9CXD - chains B and C of the 7 polymer chains in the assembly; structure by electron microscopy, 3.36 A resolution.

== Chain B ==
Molecule: Gamma-aminobutyric acid receptor subunit alpha-1
Organism: Homo sapiens
UniProt: P14867 (GBRA1_HUMAN); residues 1-429 here correspond to UniProt positions 28-456 (UniProt number = residue number + 27)
Chain sequence (429 residues; numbered 1 to 429; the number before each row is that of its first residue):
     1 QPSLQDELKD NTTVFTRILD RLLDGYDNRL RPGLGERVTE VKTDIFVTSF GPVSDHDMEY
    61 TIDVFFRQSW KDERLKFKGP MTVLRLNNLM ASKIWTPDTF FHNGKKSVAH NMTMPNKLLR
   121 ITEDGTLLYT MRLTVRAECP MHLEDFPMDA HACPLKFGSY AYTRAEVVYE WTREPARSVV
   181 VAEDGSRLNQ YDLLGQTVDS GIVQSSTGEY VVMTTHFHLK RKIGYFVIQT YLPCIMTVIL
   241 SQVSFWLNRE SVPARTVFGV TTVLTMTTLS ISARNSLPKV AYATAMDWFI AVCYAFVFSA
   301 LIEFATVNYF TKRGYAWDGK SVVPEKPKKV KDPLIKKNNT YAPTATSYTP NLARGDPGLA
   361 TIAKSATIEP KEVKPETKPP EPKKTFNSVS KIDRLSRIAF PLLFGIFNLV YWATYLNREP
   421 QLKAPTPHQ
Unresolved in the structure: 1-9, 319-384, 419-429
Cystine bridges: Cys139-Cys153
Covalent attachments: N-acetylglucosamine (NAG) linked to Asn111
Small-molecule neighbours:
  - gamma-amino-butanoic acid (ABU): Phe65, Arg67, Leu118, Thr130
  - PIO ([(2R)-2-octanoyloxy-3-[oxidanyl-[(1R,2R,3S,4R,5R,6S)-2,3,6-tris(oxidanyl)-4,5-diphosphonooxy-cyclohexyl]oxy-phosphoryl]oxy-propyl] octanoate): Arg249, Glu303, Thr306, Phe310, Lys312, Arg313, Phe386, Asn387, Ser388, Val389, Ser390, Lys391, Ile392, Leu395

== Chain C ==
Molecule: Gamma-aminobutyric acid receptor subunit beta-1
Organism: Homo sapiens
UniProt: P18505 (GBRB1_HUMAN); residues 1-449 here correspond to UniProt positions 26-474 (UniProt number = residue number + 25)
Chain sequence (449 residues; row label = number of the first residue in the row):
     1 HSTNEPSNMS YVKETVDRLL KGYDIRLRPD FGGPPVDVGM RIDVASIDMV SEVNMDYTLT
    61 MYFQQSWKDK RLSYSGIPLN LTLDNRVADQ LWVPDTYFLN DKKSFVHGVT VKNRMIRLHP
   121 DGTVLYGLRI TTTAACMMDL RRYPLDEQNC TLEIESYGYT TDDIEFYWNG GEGAVTGVNK
   181 IELPQFSIVD YKMVSKKVEF TTGAYPRLSL SFRLKRNIGY FILQTYMPST LITILSWVSF
   241 WINYDASAAR VALGITTVLT MTTISTHLRE TLPKIPYVKA IDIYLMGCFV FVFLALLEYA
   301 FVNYIFFGKG PQKKGASKQD QSANEKNKLE MNKVQVDAHG NILLSTLEIR NETSGSEVLT
   361 SVSDPKATMY SYDSASIQYR KPLSSREAYG RALDRHGVPS KGRIRRRASQ LKVKIPDLTD
   421 VNSIDKWSRM FFPITFSLFN VVYWLYYVH
Unresolved in the structure: 1-7, 307-421, 448-449
Cystine bridges: Cys136-Cys150
Covalent attachments: N-acetylglucosamine (NAG) linked to Asn149

== How chain B and chain C interact ==
Pairs across the interface - 82 pairs, chain B then chain C:
  Asp27(B) - Lys13(C)
  Asn28(B) - Asp84(C)
  Asn28(B) - Arg86(C)
  Arg29(B) - Val16(C)
  Arg29(B) - Asp17(C)  salt bridge
  Arg29(B) - Leu20(C)
  Arg29(B) - Asp84(C)
  Arg29(B) - Val87(C)
  Arg29(B) - Gln90(C)
  Leu30(B) - Val12(C)  hydrophobic
  Leu30(B) - Leu83(C)  hydrophobic
  Gly33(B) - Met9(C)
  Leu34(B) - Met9(C)
  Leu34(B) - Val12(C)  hydrophobic
  Glu36(B) - Asn8(C)
  Glu36(B) - Met9(C)
  Asp57(B) - Met49(C)
  Ser92(B) - Arg86(C)  hydrogen bond (backbone-side chain)
  Ile94(B) - Arg86(C)  hydrogen bond (backbone-side chain)
  Thr96(B) - Arg86(C)
  Pro97(B) - Val111(C)
  Asp98(B) - Val111(C)
  Thr99(B) - Val109(C)
  Thr99(B) - Thr110(C)  hydrogen bond (backbone-backbone)
  Phe100(B) - Tyr62(C)
  Phe100(B) - Val109(C)
  Phe100(B) - Asn113(C)
  Phe100(B) - Arg129(C)
  Phe101(B) - Val109(C)  hydrophobic
  Phe101(B) - Arg129(C)  hydrogen bond (backbone-side chain)
  His102(B) - Arg129(C)
  Gly104(B) - Arg129(C)  hydrogen bond (backbone-side chain)
  Lys105(B) - Asp48(C)
  Lys105(B) - His107(C)
  Lys106(B) - Phe105(C)
  Ser107(B) - Val109(C)
  Met131(B) - Thr110(C)
  Leu133(B) - Val109(C)  hydrophobic
  Leu133(B) - Thr110(C)
  Glu138(B) - Ser46(C)  hydrogen bond
  Glu138(B) - Asp48(C)
  Tyr160(B) - Arg114(C)
  Tyr160(B) - Met115(C)
  Tyr160(B) - Gly127(C)
  Tyr160(B) - Leu128(C)  hydrogen bond (side chain-backbone)
  Tyr160(B) - Arg129(C)
  Ala161(B) - Thr82(C)
  Ala161(B) - Met115(C)  hydrophobic
  Ala161(B) - Arg117(C)
  Tyr162(B) - Thr82(C)
  Thr163(B) - Arg117(C)
  Glu166(B) - Thr82(C)
  Ser206(B) - Gln64(C)
  Thr207(B) - Gln64(C)
  Thr207(B) - Met115(C)
  Thr207(B) - Arg117(C)  hydrogen bond (backbone-side chain)
  Tyr210(B) - Met115(C)
  Tyr210(B) - Arg117(C)  hydrogen bond
  Val252(B) - Ile242(C)  hydrophobic
  Val252(B) - Ala249(C)  hydrophobic
  Pro253(B) - Ala249(C)  hydrophobic
  Thr256(B) - Ala249(C)
  Thr256(B) - Leu253(C)
  Val260(B) - Leu253(C)  hydrophobic
  Val260(B) - Thr256(C)
  Val263(B) - Leu235(C)  hydrophobic
  Leu264(B) - Thr260(C)
  Ile271(B) - Gln224(C)
  Arg274(B) - Tyr220(C)
  Lys279(B) - Pro184(C)
  Lys279(B) - Gln185(C)  hydrogen bond (backbone-side chain)
  Lys279(B) - Tyr220(C)
  Val280(B) - Pro184(C)
  Val280(B) - Gln185(C)
  Val280(B) - Tyr220(C)
  Ala281(B) - Asn217(C)
  Tyr294(B) - Leu231(C)
  Phe298(B) - Ile234(C)  hydrophobic
  Leu301(B) - Leu235(C)  hydrophobic
  Leu301(B) - Val238(C)  hydrophobic
  Asn308(B) - Trp241(C)
  Asn308(B) - Ile242(C)
Other interface residues (no listed pair), chain B (54 interface residues in all): Gly25, Met58, Trp95, Ser270, Asn275, Asp287, Tyr309
Other interface residues (no listed pair), chain C (54 interface residues in all): Asp43, Leu81, Asn85, Leu125, Glu182, Gly219, Leu223, Ile232, Asn243

== In short ==
Chain B and chain C each contribute 54 residues to their interface; the contacts include 10 hydrogen bonds and
1 salt bridge. Polar contacts include Arg29(B)-Asp17(C), Ser92(B)-Arg86(C) and Ile94(B)-Arg86(C). Ligands of
chain B: gamma-amino-butanoic acid and compound PIO. Covalently linked N-acetylglucosamine: at Asn111(B).
Chain B is Gamma-aminobutyric acid receptor subunit alpha-1 and chain C is Gamma-aminobutyric acid receptor
subunit beta-1, both from Homo sapiens; the structure, Native human GABAA receptor of
beta2-alpha1-beta1-beta1-gamma2 assembly, was determined by electron microscopy (same publication as 9CRS,
9CRV, 9CSB, 9CT0, 9CTJ, 9CTP and 6 further entries).
